6YWX - chains A and R of the 83 polymer chains in the assembly; structure by electron microscopy, 3.10 A resolution.

Chain A:
Molecule: 23S rRNA
Organism: Neurospora crassa OR74A
Sequence (3464 nucleotides; numbered 1 to 3464 plus 28 insertion-coded residues; 28 numbers in that range are skipped by the numbering (no residue carries them; nothing is unmodelled there); the number before each row is that of its first residue; a row labelled like 1655A-1655Z holds insertion residues (1655A, then the next letters in order)):
     1 AAAUGUAAUG GAUAUAAAGC UUAUGUUUAU AUAUAUAGAC AUAUAUAAGU AUAUAAAGAG
    61 ACUACUACCA AUAGCUACAC UAUGUAUUAA GGAGAGUAUA ACUUAAUUUA UGUUUAUGAU
   121 UUUAUCAUAC CCCUAAAAAU GACACCGAGG AGCAAGGGUC GGGUUAGCAU CCUGGUUCGU
   181 ACACCUUGGU GACCUAGGCU AGUACCAGGU CCCCCUCUAA GGGACUUGUC CCCCUCUAAG
   241 GGACUUGCGU CGGUCCUAUC CUAGGCCGAA UAGGUGAAUA AAUACUUACG GACGGCCUUG
   301 GUCUGUCCUA GAGGUUAUCA ACAUAUGAAC UCUUAGAGAA AUUACUUAAU AAACGAAGUG
   361 AAUUGAAAUA UCUUAUUAAC UUCAGGAAAA GAAAUCAAAC GAGAUUCUAU GAUUAGUGUG
   421 AACGAAAAUA GAGCAGCCUA UUAAAAUAAG UAAAAUGGCU UUAAAGCUGU UUGAAUAUUG
   481 UGGGGAACCU UCCUCAAAGG CUAAAUAUAA UACAUGAGUU ACAGAGAAAA GUACCGUGAG
   541 GGAAAGCUUU GAAAUAGUAG UUUUAUAAGC AGCUCAAGCA AUAAGAAAGC GAGAGCGUAC
   601 CUUUUGCAUA AUGGGUCACC AAGUUAAUUU UAGAUGCGAG CGAAUUUAUU UAUGUUUUUA
   661 CUGAUUAAAC AAUAUAAUGA AUCAUAAUUA UUUUUGUAAC GAGUAUUAGU AUUAAAUCUU
   721 AAUUUAAUAU UAGUAUAAGU UUUCAGUAUG GCGGCUACAU AGCAUAAUCU AUGCAGCCAG
   781 CCAAUAAUUG GAUUUCCAAU CCAAUUUCGG UAAUAAAUAG AUGUGCAUAG UUAAACCGAU
   841 CAUUAAAAUA AUGAAUAGUG UCUAAAGUUA GACCCGAAGC CUGGUGAUCU UACUAUAGUC
   901 AGGACUAUAA AGGUCCGAAC GGGUUAUCGU UGCAAAGAUA UCCGAAGAAC UAUGGUAAGC
   961 GAGUGAAAGA CAACACUGAC UAGGAUAGCU GGUUUUCUGC GAAACCUAUA AUAGUAGGCA
  1021 AUUUAAGUAA CAUCUUAGUA GGUACAGAAC UUAAUCUCAG ACAAGAUGUA GAUUUUCAUA
  1081 CCUAUGUUUA GGUAUGAAAU GCAUUUUUUU UUGUAUACAU CGGGGGAUCG UGAAGAUUUU
  1141 AUCGGUGAGU AUGUAGACUC GGAAUGACAA AGAUGAAUCU UGAAUAAUCA GACAUAGAAU
  1201 GAUAAGGUUG UAUGUCAAAA GGGAAACAGC CCAGAACAAG AGUUAAGGUU CCAAAAUUAU
  1261 UAUUAAGUGA AAUAAAGAAA GUUUUUAUAU AAGUCGACAA GAAGAUGGGC UUGGAAGCAG
  1321 CCAUAAUUUA AAGAUCUCGU AACAGAGCAC UUGUUAAAUC UUAAAAGCAU CGAAAAUUUA
  1381 ACGGAUCUAA AUAAUAUACC GAAACCUUGU CCAUAUGUAA CAUUAGUAAU AAUAUGCUAU
  1441 UAAUGUUAUU UGAUGGGGUA GCAGAACGUU GAGUGAAUCU UAGAUUUUUU UUUUAUAACU
  1501 AAAUAUAGAU GAUAACUCAA GUGAGAAUGG UGACAUGAGU AACAAAAAAG AGUUUAAGGU
  1561 ACCUAAAAGG UAUCUUAGAG UCUCGCCUAA AGCUUAUGGC UACGUCAAGU AACGGCCUCU
  1621 AAGUUUAUAA UCUGAAGAUU AUGACGAUGA GAAAA
1655A-1655Z UAACGCGCAGAAGUGCGCUGCUUUGA
1656A-1656B UA
  1676 CUU
  1687 AUGGUACCAA CAUUUAAAAG UGAAAAUUGU GCAGGAAGGA UCAGUAUCCU UUCAUUCUUA
  1747 UGUGGGGGAG UGGACAAAAC UGAACAGAGU GUAUCUGAAC ACAGAUGAGU CCACACCCCC
  1807 CCCCAUGUAA UGAAUGAAUG ACAAACCGUA CCUAGAAUCU GAAACAAGUA AGCUAGUAGA
  1867 GAAUACGAAG GCGUGAAUGA GAUAACAAUC AUAAAGGAAC UCGGCAAACU AACUACCGUA
  1927 ACUUAGGGAU AAGGAGAGCU CAUUAGUCUC GAUUAAUACG AGUAAAAAGG AAGAAGCAUG
  1987 GAAUAUUGUU GUACGACUGU UUAAUUAAAA CAAAGCACUU UGCAAAAAGA CGAUAAGUCU
  2047 AAGUAUUGAG UGUGAUUUCU GCCCGAUGCC GGCUGGUUAA CGAAUUUUCU AAAUUGAAAA
  2107 AAAAUUUGGU UUCAGAGGAA CCCCCGGUUA AUGGCGGCCU UAGCGUGAGG GUCCUAAGGU
  2167 AGCGAAAUGC CUUGGCCGUU AAAUGCGGUC UUGCAUGAAU GAUGUAACGA UACAACAGCU
  2227 GUCUCUAUGA UUGACUCAGU GAAAUUGGAA UAACUGUGCA GAUACAGUUU ACCUCUAGUU
  2287 AGACGAGAAG ACCCUAUGCA GCUUUACUGU UACUAAUUAU UGAAUACGAU UCUGAAAAUU
  2347 UCCAGUGUAA AAGGUAAUCG AUAAGAUAUA AUUGAAACAC CUUUAUUUUU CUAUCGUAUU
  2407 AUUAAACCUU AAAUUAAGGA ACAAUUGUUA GAAGACAGUU UAUGCGGGGC ACAGGCCCCA
  2467 UAAAGAGUAA AUGGGUGUGU CUAAAAUUUA UAAAUUUAUG UUUGCAAUUU UUUAUAGUGA
  2527 UUAUAUAUCA AAUCAUCUUU AUGCUAUUCA UAGAGUGUAU UUAUUAUAUU CCUUGGGUAC
  2587 AGUAUAAAAA UUAUAUAUGU AUUAAUUUAC AUAUAUUUUU UCUAAGAAAU UAGGUAAGAU
  2647 UUUGUUUAUA GAGAAAUUAG AUGUAAAAAA AAAAUCUUAU GAGGGCGGUA UUUAAUAAUC
  2707 CGCUUCUAAU AUUUUUUUGU AGUUAUUAUU AUAAAUUUAA UAAUAAUCAU GUUUAUUACU
  2767 UAAAAAGCUU AAUGGCUUAA UCUUGCCUUA CUGUUUGAUU AACAACAAAU CUUACAGUCG
  2827 CGUAAGCGGG GCAUAGGAUC ACAAGAUACA AAAAGGAAAG AUCUUGGAUU UUUGGAAAAG
  2887 CUACGCUAGG GAUAACAGGC UAAUUUGCGC AAGAGUGUAC AAAAUGAGUG CGCGGUUUGG
  2947 CACCUCGAUG UCGGCUUGAC UAAUCCUCAU GGAUGCAGAA ACUAUGUAGG GUACGACUGU
  3007 UCGUCGAUUA AAAAGUUACA UGAGCUGGGU UAAAUACGUC GUGAGACAGU AUGGUUUCUA
  3067 UCUUCUAGAG GGAAUUAGAA UAUAAUAAGG AUUAACCUUU GUACGAAAGG AACAUGGGGU
  3127 ACUAUUGUUA UACCUAGUUG UAUAACAGUU UUAUUAACCU CUGGUUUACC UGUUGUUUAU
  3187 GUGCCUUAUA UUAAUUUCAU GUGUGAUGCU CCGCAAGGAU AUUACAGGGA UGUUACCGUC
  3247 ACUUGAGUAA AUACAAUAGC AUAAGCAUGG CAGGAAAGCU AAGUUAGUCA AAAAUAAGUG
  3307 CUGAAAGCAU AUAGGCACGA AAUUUACCUU AAGAUAUUUC UUAAAUAUAC GUAAGAAAAU
  3367 AUUACGUUAA UAGGCUUAGU UUGUAAUAAU CUAGAGAUUU UAAGGAACUA AGUACUAAUU
  3427 UUAUAAAAAA CUGAAUGAUU AAUAUAUCUU ACAUUUUC
Disordered / not traced: 1-4, 35-40, 121-309, 646-817, 1084-1089, 1433-1437, 1655A-1655Z, 1656A-1656B, 1687, 1728-1828, 1959-1963, 2493-2504, 2525-2528, 2561-2576, 2695-2703, 2738-2743, 2953-2957, 3135-3148, 3194-3231, 3460-3464
Ion coordination: K+ site 1 near A105 (its only coordinating residue here); Mg2+ site 1 near A328 (its only coordinating residue here); Mg2+ site 2 near A335 (its only coordinating residue here); Mg2+ site 3: A335, G336; Mg2+ site 4 near A367 (its only coordinating residue here); Mg2+ site 5 near G411 (its only coordinating residue here); Mg2+ site 6 near A415 (its only coordinating residue here); Mg2+ site 7: A448, A497; Mg2+ site 8: A453, G466; Mg2+ site 9 near A453 (its only coordinating residue here); K+ site 2 near A465 (its only coordinating residue here); Mg2+ site 10: A486, A2859; 110 more Mg2+ sites not listed; 28 more K+ sites not listed
Ligand contacts:
  - NAD (nicotinamide-adenine-dinucleotide): A2755, G2757, U2759, U2760
  - spermine (SPM): G1248, U1249, U1250, C1251, A1270, A1271, C1382, G1383, G1384, U1392

Chain R:
Protein: bL27m
Organism: Neurospora crassa OR74A
UniProt: Q1K730 (Q1K730_NEUCR); residue numbers follow UniProt; this construct covers 1-447
Amino-acid sequence (447 residues; row label = number of the first residue in the row):
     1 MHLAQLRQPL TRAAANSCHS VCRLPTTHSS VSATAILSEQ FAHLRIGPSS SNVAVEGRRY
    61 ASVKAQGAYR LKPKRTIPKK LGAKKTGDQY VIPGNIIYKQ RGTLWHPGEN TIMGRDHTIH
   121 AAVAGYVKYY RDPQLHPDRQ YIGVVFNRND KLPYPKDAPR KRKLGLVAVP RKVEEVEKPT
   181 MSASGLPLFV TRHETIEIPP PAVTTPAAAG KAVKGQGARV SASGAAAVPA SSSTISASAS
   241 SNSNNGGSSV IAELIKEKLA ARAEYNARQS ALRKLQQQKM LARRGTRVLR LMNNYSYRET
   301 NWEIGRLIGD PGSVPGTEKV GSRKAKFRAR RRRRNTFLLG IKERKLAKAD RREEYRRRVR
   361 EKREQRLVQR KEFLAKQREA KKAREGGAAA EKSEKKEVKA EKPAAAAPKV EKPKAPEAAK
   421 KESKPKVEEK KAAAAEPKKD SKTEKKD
Disordered / not traced: 1-66, 197-247, 367-447

How chain A and chain R interact:
Pairs across the interface - 192 pairs, chain A then chain R:
  A845(A) - Asn301(R)  phosphate contact
  A846(A) - Arg298(R)  salt bridge to the phosphate
  A846(A) - Thr300(R)  phosphate contact
  A846(A) - Asn301(R)  hydrogen bond to the phosphate
  A846(A) - Trp302(R)  stacking on the base
  U849(A) - Lys172(R)  base contact
  A850(A) - Lys172(R)  salt bridge to the phosphate
  G1038(A) - Asp88(R)  sugar contact
  U1039(A) - Thr86(R)  base contact
  U1039(A) - Gly87(R)  hydrogen bond to the sugar
  U1039(A) - Tyr129(R)  sugar contact
  A1040(A) - Ala83(R)  sugar contact
  A1040(A) - Tyr98(R)  phosphate contact
  A1040(A) - Trp105(R)  phosphate contact
  A1040(A) - Tyr129(R)  sugar contact
  G1041(A) - Tyr98(R)  hydrogen bond to the phosphate
  G1041(A) - Trp105(R)  hydrogen bond to the phosphate
  C1168(A) - Thr86(R)  hydrogen bond to the base
  C1168(A) - Gln89(R)  hydrogen bond to the sugar
  A1169(A) - Gln89(R)  sugar contact
  A1170(A) - Arg148(R)  hydrogen bond to the sugar
  A2105(A) - Arg192(R)  hydrogen bond to the phosphate
  A2106(A) - Arg192(R)  salt bridge to the phosphate
  A2106(A) - Arg287(R)  base contact
  A2106(A) - Leu289(R)  base contact
  A2106(A) - Tyr297(R)  base contact
  C2458(A) - Arg70(R)  sugar contact
  A2459(A) - Arg70(R)  sugar contact
  A2459(A) - Leu71(R)  sugar contact
  A2459(A) - Pro73(R)  sugar contact
  G2460(A) - Pro73(R)  sugar contact
  G2461(A) - Pro73(R)  phosphate contact
  G2461(A) - Arg75(R)  salt bridge to the phosphate
  C2463(A) - Thr76(R)  phosphate contact
  C2463(A) - Ile77(R)  phosphate contact
  C2463(A) - Lys79(R)  phosphate contact
  C2464(A) - Lys79(R)  salt bridge to the phosphate
  A2472(A) - Lys80(R)  phosphate contact
  A2472(A) - Leu81(R)  sugar contact
  G2473(A) - Pro78(R)  sugar contact
  G2473(A) - Lys80(R)  hydrogen bond to the phosphate
  U2474(A) - Pro78(R)  phosphate contact
  A2477(A) - Gly67(R)  sugar contact
  A2477(A) - Ala68(R)  hydrogen bond to the sugar
  A2477(A) - Tyr69(R)  base contact
  A2477(A) - Leu71(R)  sugar contact
  U2478(A) - Gly67(R)  sugar contact
  G2479(A) - Gly67(R)  phosphate contact
  G2479(A) - Ala68(R)  phosphate contact
  G2479(A) - Lys74(R)  hydrogen bond to the base
  G2480(A) - Lys74(R)  hydrogen bond to the base
  G2481(A) - Lys74(R)  base contact
  G2483(A) - Lys72(R)  base contact
  U2505(A) - Ile255(R)  base contact
  U2505(A) - Lys258(R)  phosphate contact
  U2505(A) - Leu259(R)  sugar contact
  G2506(A) - Lys258(R)  salt bridge to the phosphate
  G2506(A) - Arg262(R)  salt bridge to the phosphate
  G2506(A) - Lys324(R)  base contact
  G2506(A) - Phe327(R)  base contact
  G2506(A) - Arg328(R)  base contact
  G2506(A) - Arg331(R)  hydrogen bond to the phosphate
  U2507(A) - Arg331(R)  salt bridge to the phosphate
  C2535(A) - Lys258(R)  salt bridge to the phosphate
  C2535(A) - Tyr265(R)  sugar contact
  A2536(A) - Arg262(R)  salt bridge to the phosphate
  A2536(A) - Tyr265(R)  sugar contact
  A2537(A) - Ser322(R)  hydrogen bond to the phosphate
  A2537(A) - Lys324(R)  phosphate contact
  A2537(A) - Ala325(R)  phosphate contact
  A2537(A) - Arg328(R)  salt bridge to the phosphate
  A2538(A) - Lys319(R)  phosphate contact
  A2538(A) - Ser322(R)  phosphate contact
  A2538(A) - Arg323(R)  hydrogen bond to the phosphate
  A2538(A) - Lys324(R)  hydrogen bond to the phosphate
  U2539(A) - Arg323(R)  salt bridge to the phosphate
  U2539(A) - Lys324(R)  base contact
  C2540(A) - Arg323(R)  salt bridge to the phosphate
  C2540(A) - Phe327(R)  base contact
  A2541(A) - Arg323(R)  salt bridge to the phosphate
  A2541(A) - Phe327(R)  sugar contact
  A2541(A) - Arg330(R)  base contact
  C2543(A) - Arg330(R)  salt bridge to the phosphate
  U2544(A) - Arg331(R)  base contact
  U2544(A) - Arg334(R)  salt bridge to the phosphate
  U2545(A) - Leu338(R)  base contact
  U2545(A) - Ile341(R)  base contact
  U2545(A) - Lys342(R)  base contact
  U2546(A) - Lys342(R)  salt bridge to the phosphate
  U2548(A) - Lys342(R)  base contact
  U2548(A) - Lys345(R)  base contact
  U2548(A) - Leu346(R)  sugar contact
  G2581(A) - Arg356(R)  salt bridge to the phosphate
  G2582(A) - Arg356(R)  salt bridge to the phosphate
  G2582(A) - Arg360(R)  salt bridge to the phosphate
  U2597(A) - Ile341(R)  sugar contact
  U2598(A) - Ile341(R)  sugar contact
  U2598(A) - Arg344(R)  hydrogen bond to the phosphate
  U2598(A) - Lys345(R)  salt bridge to the phosphate
  A2599(A) - Arg344(R)  salt bridge to the phosphate
  A2607(A) - Tyr355(R)  hydrogen bond to the sugar
  U2608(A) - Tyr355(R)  sugar contact
  U2608(A) - Arg358(R)  phosphate contact
  U2608(A) - Lys362(R)  phosphate contact
  U2609(A) - Arg358(R)  salt bridge to the phosphate
  U2614(A) - Arg351(R)  salt bridge to the phosphate
  U2614(A) - Tyr355(R)  sugar contact
  A2615(A) - Lys348(R)  phosphate contact
  A2615(A) - Arg351(R)  salt bridge to the phosphate
  A2615(A) - Arg352(R)  hydrogen bond to the phosphate
  A2615(A) - Tyr355(R)  sugar contact
  C2616(A) - Arg352(R)  salt bridge to the phosphate
  U2625(A) - Arg334(R)  hydrogen bond to the sugar
  U2684(A) - Lys151(R)  salt bridge to the phosphate
  U2684(A) - Pro155(R)  sugar contact
  U2684(A) - Ala158(R)  sugar contact
  A2685(A) - Ala158(R)  sugar contact
  A2685(A) - Pro159(R)  sugar contact
  A2685(A) - Lys161(R)  phosphate contact
  U2686(A) - Pro159(R)  sugar contact
  U2686(A) - Arg162(R)  base contact
  G2687(A) - Pro159(R)  phosphate contact
  C2707(A) - Asn147(R)  phosphate contact
  A2715(A) - Asp157(R)  sugar contact
  U2716(A) - Asp157(R)  sugar contact
  G2780(A) - Arg101(R)  hydrogen bond to the sugar
  G2780(A) - Gly102(R)  base contact
  G2780(A) - Leu104(R)  sugar contact
  G2781(A) - Gly102(R)  sugar contact
  G2781(A) - Thr103(R)  hydrogen bond to the sugar
  G2781(A) - Leu104(R)  sugar contact
  C2782(A) - Thr103(R)  sugar contact
  C2782(A) - His106(R)  salt bridge to the phosphate
  C2782(A) - Arg139(R)  phosphate contact
  U2783(A) - His136(R)  salt bridge to the phosphate
  U2783(A) - Arg139(R)  salt bridge to the phosphate
  U2784(A) - His136(R)  base contact
  U2784(A) - Pro137(R)  base contact
  U2784(A) - Arg139(R)  sugar contact
  A2786(A) - Thr103(R)  hydrogen bond to the base
  A2786(A) - His117(R)  base contact
  G2803(A) - Ile92(R)  phosphate contact
  G2803(A) - Pro93(R)  hydrogen bond to the sugar
  G2803(A) - Gly94(R)  hydrogen bond to the base
  G2803(A) - Asn95(R)  hydrogen bond to the sugar
  G2803(A) - His120(R)  base contact
  A2804(A) - Gly94(R)  sugar contact
  A2804(A) - Asn95(R)  phosphate contact
  A2804(A) - Ile96(R)  hydrogen bond to the sugar
  U2805(A) - Lys84(R)  phosphate contact
  U2805(A) - Ile96(R)  sugar contact
  U2805(A) - Lys99(R)  hydrogen bond to the sugar
  U2806(A) - Lys80(R)  salt bridge to the phosphate
  U2806(A) - Ala83(R)  base contact
  U2806(A) - Lys84(R)  salt bridge to the phosphate
  U2806(A) - Lys85(R)  base contact
  U2806(A) - Thr86(R)  base contact
  U2806(A) - Gln89(R)  hydrogen bond to the base
  A2808(A) - Lys80(R)  hydrogen bond to the phosphate
  C2809(A) - Ile77(R)  sugar contact
  C2809(A) - Pro78(R)  sugar contact
  C2809(A) - Lys80(R)  salt bridge to the phosphate
  U2816(A) - Arg115(R)  phosphate contact
  C2817(A) - Gly114(R)  phosphate contact
  C2817(A) - Arg115(R)  salt bridge to the phosphate
  C2817(A) - Asp116(R)  sugar contact
  C2817(A) - Thr118(R)  sugar contact
  C2817(A) - His120(R)  hydrogen bond to the sugar
  U2818(A) - Ile112(R)  phosphate contact
  U2818(A) - Gly114(R)  phosphate contact
  U2818(A) - Arg115(R)  hydrogen bond to the phosphate
  U2818(A) - His120(R)  sugar contact
  U2819(A) - Ile112(R)  phosphate contact
  G2823(A) - Arg306(R)  phosphate contact
  U2824(A) - Arg306(R)  salt bridge to the phosphate
  U2824(A) - Pro311(R)  phosphate contact
  C2825(A) - Pro311(R)  phosphate contact
  C2825(A) - Gly312(R)  hydrogen bond to the phosphate
  C2825(A) - Ser313(R)  hydrogen bond to the phosphate
  C2825(A) - Val314(R)  phosphate contact
  G2826(A) - Gly312(R)  phosphate contact
  G2837(A) - Arg115(R)  phosphate contact
  C2838(A) - His117(R)  hydrogen bond to the sugar
  A2839(A) - Arg101(R)  sugar contact
  A2839(A) - Arg115(R)  salt bridge to the phosphate
  A2839(A) - His117(R)  hydrogen bond to the sugar
  U2840(A) - Lys79(R)  hydrogen bond to the sugar
  U2840(A) - Arg101(R)  hydrogen bond to the sugar
  U2840(A) - Arg115(R)  salt bridge to the phosphate
  A2854(A) - Asn294(R)  sugar contact
  C2855(A) - Asn293(R)  hydrogen bond to the phosphate
  C2855(A) - Asn294(R)  hydrogen bond to the phosphate
Interface residues without a listed pair, chain A (93 interface residues in all): A1008, G2450, C2462, U2683, G2708
Interface residues without a listed pair, chain R (109 interface residues in all): Leu135, Asn149, Ala261, Met292, Arg332, Asn335, Leu339, Glu354, Val359

In short:
The interface between chain A and chain R involves 93 residues on one side and 109 on the other, with 40
hydrogen bonds, 37 salt bridges and 1 aromatic stacking contact. Polar pairs include C1168(A)-Thr86(R),
G2479(A)-Lys74(R) and G2480(A)-Lys74(R). Chain A binds spermine and NAD.
Chain A is 23S rRNA and chain R is bL27m, both from Neurospora crassa OR74A; the structure, The structure of
the mitoribosome from Neurospora crassa with tRNA bound to the E-site, was determined by electron microscopy
(same publication as 6YW5, 6YWE, 6YWS, 6YWV and 6YWY).
